PDB entry 3HPL | X-ray diffraction, 3.20 A resolution | chains A and B of the 3 polymer chains in the assembly

== Chain A ==
Protein: Antibody Fab heavy chain
Organism: Mus musculus
Notes: antibody fragment or engineered binder
Amino-acid sequence (219 residues; row label = number of the first residue in the row):
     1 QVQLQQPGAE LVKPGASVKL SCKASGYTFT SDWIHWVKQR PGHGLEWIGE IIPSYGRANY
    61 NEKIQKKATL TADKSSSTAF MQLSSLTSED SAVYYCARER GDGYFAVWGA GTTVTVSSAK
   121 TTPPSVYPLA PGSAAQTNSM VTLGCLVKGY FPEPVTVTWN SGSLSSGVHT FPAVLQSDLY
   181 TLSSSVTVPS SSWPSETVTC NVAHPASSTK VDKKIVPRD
Disulfides: C22-C96, C145-C200

== Chain B ==
Protein: Antibody fab light chain
Organism: Mus musculus
Notes: antibody fragment or engineered binder
Amino-acid sequence (212 residues; row label = number of the first residue in the row):
     1 DILLTQSPAI LSVSPGERVS FSCRASQSIG TDIHWYQQRT NGSPRLLIKY ASESISGIPS
    61 RFSGSGSGTD FTLSINSVES EDIANYYCQQ SNRWPFTFGS GTKLEIKRAD AAPTVSIFPP
   121 SSEQLTSGGA SVVCFLNNFY PKDINVKWKI DGSERQNGVL NSWTDQDSKD STYSMSSTLT
   181 LTKDEYERHN SYTCEATHKT STSPIVKSFN RN
Disulfides: C23-C88, C134-C194

== Interface between chain A and chain B ==
Contacting residue pairs - 72 pairs, chain A then chain B:
  H35(A) - F96(B)
  Q39(A) - Q38(B)  hydrogen bond
  Q39(A) - Y87(B)  hydrogen bond
  H43(A) - Y87(B)
  G44(A) - Y87(B)
  L45(A) - P44(B)  hydrophobic
  L45(A) - Y87(B)  hydrophobic
  L45(A) - F98(B)
  W47(A) - W94(B)  hydrophobic
  W47(A) - P95(B)  hydrophobic
  E50(A) - W94(B)  hydrogen bond
  N59(A) - W94(B)
  Y60(A) - W94(B)
  K63(A) - D1(B)
  Y95(A) - Q38(B)  hydrogen bond
  Y95(A) - G42(B)  hydrogen bond (side chain-backbone)
  Y95(A) - S43(B)
  E99(A) - F96(B)
  D102(A) - Y50(B)  hydrogen bond (backbone-side chain)
  G103(A) - H34(B)
  G103(A) - Q89(B)  hydrogen bond (backbone-side chain)
  G103(A) - S91(B)
  G103(A) - F96(B)
  Y104(A) - H34(B)
  Y104(A) - Y36(B)
  Y104(A) - L46(B)  hydrophobic
  Y104(A) - K49(B)  hydrogen bond
  Y104(A) - Y50(B)  hydrophobic
  F105(A) - Y36(B)  hydrogen bond (backbone-side chain)
  F105(A) - Q89(B)
  F105(A) - F98(B)  hydrophobic
  A106(A) - L46(B)
  W108(A) - Y36(B)
  W108(A) - P44(B)
  W108(A) - F98(B)  hydrophobic
  G109(A) - S43(B)
  Y127(A) - S121(B)
  Y127(A) - E123(B)
  Y127(A) - Q124(B)
  P128(A) - S121(B)
  P128(A) - E123(B)
  L129(A) - F118(B)  hydrophobic
  L129(A) - V133(B)  hydrophobic
  L129(A) - F135(B)  hydrophobic
  A130(A) - F118(B)
  A130(A) - P119(B)
  T142(A) - S116(B)
  T142(A) - F118(B)
  L146(A) - S131(B)
  K148(A) - Q124(B)
  K148(A) - S131(B)
  H169(A) - N137(B)
  H169(A) - N138(B)  hydrogen bond
  H169(A) - S174(B)  hydrogen bond
  F171(A) - F135(B)  hydrophobic
  F171(A) - N137(B)
  F171(A) - S162(B)
  F171(A) - T164(B)
  F171(A) - S174(B)
  F171(A) - M175(B)
  F171(A) - S176(B)
  P172(A) - S162(B)  hydrogen bond (backbone-side chain)
  P172(A) - W163(B)
  V174(A) - L160(B)  hydrophobic
  V174(A) - N161(B)
  Q176(A) - L160(B)
  S183(A) - F135(B)
  S184(A) - F135(B)
  S185(A) - F135(B)
  S185(A) - N137(B)  hydrogen bond
  K213(A) - E123(B)
  R218(A) - P119(B)
Other interface residues (no listed pair), chain A (43 interface residues in all): V37, N61, E62, P131, G132, Q136, A173
Other interface residues (no listed pair), chain B (42 interface residues in all): T114, P120, S127, D167, T180, K207

== Summary ==
Chain A and chain B form an interface of 43 and 42 residues respectively; the contacts include 13 hydrogen
bonds. Among the polar pairs are Q39(A)-Q38(B), Q39(A)-Y87(B) and E50(A)-W94(B).
Chain A is Antibody Fab heavy chain and chain B is Antibody fab light chain, both from Mus musculus; the
structure, KcsA E71H-F103A mutant in the closed state, was determined by X-ray diffraction.
